Entry 3KIK (X-ray diffraction, 2.10 A resolution); this record covers chains A and E.

[Chain A]
Molecule: Protein SUS1
Source organism: Saccharomyces cerevisiae
UniProt: Q6WNK7 (SUS1_YEAST); residue numbers follow UniProt; this construct covers 1-96
Sequence (96 residues; row label = number of the first residue in the row):
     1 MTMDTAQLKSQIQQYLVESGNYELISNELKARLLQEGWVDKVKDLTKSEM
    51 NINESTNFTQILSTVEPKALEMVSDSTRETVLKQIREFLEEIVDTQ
Unresolved in the structure: 1-2
UniProt features mapped onto this chain:
  - cross-link: Lys-68 (Glycyl lysine isopeptide (Lys-Gly) (interchain with G-Cter in ubiquitin))
  - mutagenesis: Glu-18 to Gly-20 (In sus1-10; dissociates from TREX-2 while leaving its interaction with SAGA intact), Gly-37 to Trp-38 (In sus1-11; impairs binding to both TREX-2 and SAGA), Val-73 to Asp-75 (In sus1-12; dissociates from TREX-2 while leaving its interaction with SAGA intact)

[Chain E]
Molecule: SAGA-associated factor 11
Source organism: Saccharomyces cerevisiae
Notes: fragment: Sus1 binding region of Sgf11
UniProt: Q03067 (SGF11_YEAST); residues 7-33 here = UniProt positions 7-33
Sequence (29 residues; each row starts with the number of its first residue):
     5 GSTIDSISNGILNNLLTTLIQDIVARETT
Unresolved in the structure: 5, 33
Differences from the reference sequence: insertion (5-6)
UniProt features mapped onto this chain:
  - mutagenesis: Ile-15 (I15A: Moerately decreases the affinity of SGF11 for SUS1), Asn-18 (N18NA: Causes a dramatic decrease in the affinity of SGF11 for SUS1), Leu-19 (L19LA: Causes a dramatic decrease in the affinity of SGF11 for SUS1)

[How chain A and chain E interact]
Residue-residue contacts - 41 pairs, chain A then chain E:
  Ser-26(A) / Leu-19(E)
  Leu-29(A) / Leu-16(E)  hydrophobic
  Leu-29(A) / Leu-19(E)  hydrophobic
  Leu-29(A) / Leu-20(E)  hydrophobic
  Leu-33(A) / Leu-23(E)  hydrophobic
  Trp-38(A) / Ile-24(E)  hydrophobic
  Val-39(A) / Ile-27(E)  hydrophobic
  Val-42(A) / Ile-27(E)  hydrophobic
  Lys-43(A) / Ile-27(E)
  Thr-46(A) / Val-28(E)
  Lys-47(A) / Thr-32(E)  hydrogen bond
  Met-50(A) / Glu-31(E)
  Thr-56(A) / Glu-31(E)
  Phe-58(A) / Gln-25(E)
  Phe-58(A) / Val-28(E)  hydrophobic
  Phe-58(A) / Ala-29(E)
  Leu-62(A) / Val-28(E)  hydrophobic
  Val-65(A) / Val-28(E)  hydrophobic
  Glu-66(A) / Thr-21(E)
  Ala-69(A) / Ile-24(E)  hydrophobic
  Leu-70(A) / Asn-17(E)
  Leu-70(A) / Leu-20(E)  hydrophobic
  Leu-70(A) / Thr-21(E)
  Leu-70(A) / Ile-24(E)  hydrophobic
  Val-73(A) / Leu-20(E)  hydrophobic
  Arg-78(A) / Leu-16(E)
  Arg-78(A) / Leu-20(E)
  Val-81(A) / Leu-16(E)  hydrophobic
  Leu-82(A) / Ser-12(E)
  Leu-82(A) / Asn-13(E)
  Ile-85(A) / Ser-12(E)
  Ile-85(A) / Ile-15(E)  hydrophobic
  Ile-85(A) / Leu-16(E)
  Arg-86(A) / Ile-8(E)
  Arg-86(A) / Asp-9(E)  salt bridge
  Arg-86(A) / Ser-12(E)
  Leu-89(A) / Ile-8(E)
  Leu-89(A) / Ile-11(E)  hydrophobic
  Leu-89(A) / Ser-12(E)
  Val-93(A) / Ile-8(E)  hydrophobic
  Gln-96(A) / Ile-8(E)
Interface residues without a listed pair, chain A (29 interface residues in all): Ile-61, Glu-90, Asp-94
The authors on this interface:
  - interface residues, chain E: Ile-8(E)
  - hot spots on chain E (mutagenesis) - I15A: decreased binding to Protein SUS1 (chain A)

[Summary]
Chain A and chain E form an interface of 29 and 19 residues respectively, with 1 hydrogen bond and 1 salt
bridge. Polar contacts include Arg-86(A)/Asp-9(E) and Lys-47(A)/Thr-32(E). From the paper: I15A of chain E
reduces binding to Protein SUS1 (chain A); the interface residue Ile-8(E).
Here chain A is Protein SUS1 and chain E is SAGA-associated factor 11, both from Saccharomyces cerevisiae.
Entry 3KIK (Sgf11:Sus1 complex) was determined by X-ray diffraction, deposited together with 3KJL.
